8DYW - chains I and Q of the 21 polymer chains in the assembly; structure by electron microscopy, 3.72 A resolution.

[Chain I]
Protein: Circumsporozoite protein
Source organism: Plasmodium falciparum
Sequence (278 residues; row label = number of the first residue in the row; numbers below 1 keep their minus sign (Tyr-84 is residue -84)):
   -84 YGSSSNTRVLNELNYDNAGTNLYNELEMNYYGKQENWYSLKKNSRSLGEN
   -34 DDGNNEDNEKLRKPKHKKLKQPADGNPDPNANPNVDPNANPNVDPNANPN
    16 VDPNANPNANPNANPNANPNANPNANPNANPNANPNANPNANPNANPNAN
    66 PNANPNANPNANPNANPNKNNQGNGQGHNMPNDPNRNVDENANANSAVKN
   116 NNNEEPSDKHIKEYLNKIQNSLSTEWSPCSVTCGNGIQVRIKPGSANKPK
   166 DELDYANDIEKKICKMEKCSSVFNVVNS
Not modelled in the structure: -84 to 0, 81-193

[Chain Q]
Protein: 239 Fab heavy chain
Source organism: Homo sapiens
Notes: antibody fragment or engineered binder
Sequence (450 residues; numbered 1 to 442 plus 8 insertion-coded residues; the number before each row is that of its first residue; a row labelled like 82A-82C holds insertion residues (82A, then the next letters in order)):
     1 QVQLVESGGGVVQPGRSLRLSCAASRLTFRNFGMHWVRQTPGKGLEWVAV
    51 IW
   52A H
    53 DGSNKFYADSVEGRFTISRDNSKNTLYLQM
82A-82C NSL
    83 RDEDTAIYYCAKDWGGAS
100A-100D DRVF
   101 DYWGRGTLVIVSSASTKGPSVFPLAPSSKSTSGGTAALGCLVKDYFPEPV
   151 TVSWNSGALTSGVHTFPAVLQSSGLYSLSSVVTVPSSSLGTQTYICNVNH
   201 KPSNTKVDKKVEPKSCDKTHTCPPCPAPELLGGPSVFLFPPKPKDTLMIS
   251 RTPEVTCVVVDVSHEDPEVKFNWYVDGVEVHNAKTKPREEQYNSTYRVVS
   301 VLTVLHQDWLNGKEYKCKVSNKALPAPIEKTISKAKGQPREPQVYTLPPS
   351 RDELTKNQVSLTCLVKGFYPSDIAVEWESNGQPENNYKTTPPVLDSDGSF
   401 FLYSKLTVDKSRWQQGNVFSCSVMHEALHNHYTQKSLSLSPG
Not modelled in the structure: 114-442
Disulfide bonds: Cys22-Cys92

[How chain I and chain Q interact]
Pairs across the interface (21):
  Ala48(I) with Phe58(Q), hydrophobic
  Asn49(I) with Phe58(Q)
  Pro50(I) with Phe58(Q), hydrophobic
  Asn51(I) with Arg100B(Q)
  Ala52(I) with Trp52(Q), hydrophobic; Arg100B(Q), hydrogen bond (backbone-side chain)
  Asn53(I) with Gly98(Q), hydrogen bond (side chain-backbone); Ala99(Q), hydrogen bond (side chain-backbone); Arg100B(Q)
  Pro54(I) with Gly33(Q), hydrogen bond (backbone-backbone); Trp52(Q); Asp95(Q); Arg100B(Q)
  Asn55(I) with Asn31(Q); Phe32(Q); Gly33(Q), hydrogen bond (side chain-backbone); His52A(Q), hydrogen bond (backbone-side chain); Gly97(Q); Arg100B(Q)
  Ala56(I) with Asn31(Q), hydrogen bond (backbone-backbone); His52A(Q), hydrogen bond (backbone-side chain)
Interface residues without a listed pair, chain Q (13 interface residues in all): Trp47, Val50

[Summary]
Chain I and chain Q form an interface of 9 and 13 residues respectively; the contacts include 8 hydrogen
bonds. Polar contacts include Ala52(I)-Arg100B(Q), Asn53(I)-Gly98(Q) and Asn53(I)-Ala99(Q).
Chain I is Circumsporozoite protein (Plasmodium falciparum) and chain Q is 239 Fab heavy chain (Homo sapiens);
the structure, Cryo-EM structure of 239 Fab in complex with recombinant shortened Plasmodium falciparum
circumsporozoite protein (rsCSP), was determined by electron microscopy together with 8DYX, 8DYY, 8DZ4 and
8EKF from the same study.
